PDB entry 3VBH | X-ray diffraction, 2.30 A resolution | chains A and C of the 4 polymer chains in the assembly

== Chain A ==
Name: Genome Polyprotein, capsid protein VP1
From: Human enterovirus 71
Reference sequence: B2ZUN0 (B2ZUN0_9ENTO); residues 1-297 here correspond to UniProt positions 566-862 (UniProt number = residue number + 565)
Sequence (297 residues; each row starts with the number of its first residue):
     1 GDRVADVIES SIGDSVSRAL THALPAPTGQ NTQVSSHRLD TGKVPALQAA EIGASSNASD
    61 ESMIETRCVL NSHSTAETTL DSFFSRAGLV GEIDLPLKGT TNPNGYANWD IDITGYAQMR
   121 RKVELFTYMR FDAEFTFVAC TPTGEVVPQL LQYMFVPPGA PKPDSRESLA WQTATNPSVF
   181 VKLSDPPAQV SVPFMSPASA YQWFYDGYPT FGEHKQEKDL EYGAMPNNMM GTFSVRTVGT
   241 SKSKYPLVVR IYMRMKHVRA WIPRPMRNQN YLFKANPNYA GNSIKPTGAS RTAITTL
Bound ions: K+ site 1: Thr-28, Gly-29, Asn-31, Asn-71; Na+: Val-44, Leu-47 (shared with 2 residues of chain D); K+ site 2: Gln-189 (shared with Val-20(C), Ser-21(C) of chain C)
Small-molecule neighbours: sphingosine (SPH): Ile-111, Asp-112, Ile-113, Thr-114, Phe-131, Phe-135, Phe-137, Tyr-153, Phe-155, Pro-177, Val-179, Val-190, Val-192, Met-195, Tyr-201, Trp-203, Asn-228, Met-230, Phe-233, Ala-275
What the authors report for this chain:
  - binding site for K+: Gln-30
  - binding site for sphingosine: Ile-111, Phe-135, Phe-155
  - conformationally variable residues (loop rearrangement, order/disorder transition, side-chain flip): Asp-110 to Thr-114, Phe-135, Gln-152 to Ala-160, Val-190 to Phe-194, Phe-211 to Glu-217, Asn-228 to Ser-234

== Chain C ==
Name: Genome Polyprotein, vapsid protein VP3
From: Human enterovirus 71
Reference sequence: B2ZUN0 (B2ZUN0_9ENTO); residues 1-242 here correspond to UniProt positions 324-565 (UniProt number = residue number + 323)
Sequence (242 residues; each row starts with the number of its first residue):
     1 GFPTELKPGT NQFLTTDDGV SAPILPNFHP TPCIHIPGEV RNLLELCQVE TILEVNNVPT
    61 NATSLMERLR FPVSAQAGKG ELCAVFRADP GRNGPWQSTL LGQLCGYYTQ WSGSLEVTFM
   121 FTGSFMATGK MLIAYTPPGG PLPKDRATAM LGTHVIWDFG LQSSVTLVIP WISNTHYRAH
   181 ARDGVFDYYT TGLVSIWYQT NYVVPIGAPN TAYIIALAAA QKNFTMKLCK DASDILQTGT
   241 IQ
Bound ions: K+: Val-20, Ser-21 (shared with Gln-189(A) of chain A)
What the authors report for this chain:
  - conformationally variable residues (loop rearrangement): Pro-170 to Gly-192

== Chain A / chain C interface ==
Contacting residue pairs - 169 pairs, chain A then chain C:
  Ser-17(A) with His-35(C)
  Ala-23(A) with Arg-41(C)
  Gly-29(A) with Thr-225(C)
  Gln-30(A) with Lys-222(C), hydrogen bond (backbone-backbone); Asn-223(C)
  Ala-46(A) with Val-165(C); Thr-166(C), hydrogen bond (backbone-backbone)
  Leu-47(A) with Gln-162(C); Ser-164(C)
  Gln-48(A) with Gln-162(C); Ser-163(C); Ser-164(C), hydrogen bond (backbone-backbone); Thr-166(C)
  Ala-50(A) with Met-120(C), hydrophobic; Ser-164(C), hydrogen bond (backbone-side chain); Leu-217(C), hydrophobic
  Glu-51(A) with Met-120(C); Ser-163(C), hydrogen bond
  Ser-55(A) with Gln-48(C), hydrogen bond (side chain-backbone); Val-49(C); Glu-50(C), hydrogen bond (side chain-backbone)
  Ser-56(A) with Glu-50(C), hydrogen bond (backbone-side chain); Glu-116(C); Thr-118(C); Thr-166(C), hydrogen bond
  Ala-58(A) with Gln-221(C)
  Ser-59(A) with Gln-221(C)
  Asp-60(A) with Ser-114(C), hydrogen bond; Val-168(C); Gln-221(C), hydrogen bond; Asn-223(C)
  Met-63(A) with Val-155(C), hydrophobic; Thr-166(C); Val-168(C), hydrophobic
  Ile-64(A) with Thr-153(C); Pro-170(C), hydrophobic
  Asn-71(A) with Asn-223(C)
  His-73(A) with Ser-112(C), hydrogen bond; His-176(C), hydrogen bond; Tyr-177(C); Thr-225(C)
  Ser-74(A) with Thr-225(C)
  Thr-75(A) with Asn-42(C), hydrogen bond (backbone-side chain); Leu-44(C); Thr-225(C)
  Glu-77(A) with Tyr-108(C), hydrogen bond (backbone-side chain); Lys-227(C); Leu-228(C), hydrogen bond (side chain-backbone); Cys-229(C), hydrogen bond (side chain-backbone)
  Thr-78(A) with Asn-42(C), hydrogen bond; Leu-43(C), hydrogen bond (backbone-backbone); Leu-44(C); Tyr-108(C); Met-226(C)
  Thr-79(A) with Arg-41(C); Asn-42(C)
  Leu-80(A) with Val-40(C); Arg-41(C)
  Phe-83(A) with Leu-43(C), hydrophobic; Tyr-107(C), hydrophobic; Tyr-108(C)
  Arg-86(A) with Thr-15(C); Thr-16(C); Cys-229(C)
  Ala-87(A) with Thr-15(C), hydrogen bond (backbone-backbone)
  Thr-114(A) with Ile-241(C)
  Gly-115(A) with Ile-241(C)
  Tyr-116(A) with Gln-237(C)
  Ala-117(A) with Leu-236(C); Gln-237(C), hydrogen bond (backbone-side chain); Ile-241(C)
  Gln-118(A) with Asp-231(C); Ile-235(C)
  Arg-120(A) with Ile-241(C)
  Arg-121(A) with Gln-103(C), hydrogen bond; Tyr-107(C), hydrogen bond; Leu-236(C)
  Lys-122(A) with Tyr-107(C)
  Leu-125(A) with Leu-104(C), hydrophobic
  Phe-126(A) with Val-40(C), hydrophobic
  Arg-130(A) with Pro-30(C); Thr-31(C), hydrogen bond (side chain-backbone); Pro-32(C); Cys-33(C)
  Glu-134(A) with Gly-19(C); Ser-21(C), hydrogen bond
  Thr-136(A) with Phe-13(C)
  Pro-177(A) with Ile-24(C)
  Pro-186(A) with Asn-11(C)
  Gln-189(A) with Phe-13(C); Ser-21(C), hydrogen bond
  Val-190(A) with Ser-21(C); Ala-22(C); Ile-24(C), hydrophobic
  Ser-191(A) with Ser-21(C), hydrogen bond (side chain-backbone); Ala-22(C), hydrogen bond (backbone-backbone); Pro-23(C); Ile-24(C), hydrogen bond (backbone-backbone)
  Val-192(A) with Ile-24(C), hydrophobic
  Pro-193(A) with Leu-25(C), hydrophobic; Phe-28(C), hydrophobic
  Phe-194(A) with Phe-28(C); Pro-30(C)
  Met-195(A) with Leu-25(C), hydrophobic
  Ser-196(A) with Thr-31(C), hydrogen bond (backbone-side chain)
  Pro-197(A) with Thr-31(C)
  Ala-198(A) with Thr-31(C)
  Ser-199(A) with Pro-32(C), hydrogen bond (side chain-backbone); Cys-33(C); Ile-34(C), hydrogen bond (side chain-backbone)
  Tyr-252(A) with Phe-13(C), hydrophobic
  Arg-254(A) with Asp-17(C); Asp-18(C), salt bridge; Gly-19(C)
  Arg-259(A) with Cys-33(C); Glu-39(C), salt bridge
  Ala-260(A) with Glu-39(C); Val-40(C), hydrogen bond (backbone-backbone)
  Trp-261(A) with Cys-33(C), hydrophobic; Ile-36(C), hydrogen bond (side chain-backbone); Pro-37(C); Gly-38(C); Glu-39(C)
  Ile-262(A) with Pro-37(C); Gly-38(C), hydrogen bond (backbone-backbone)
  Pro-263(A) with Leu-46(C), hydrophobic
  Met-266(A) with Gln-103(C); Tyr-107(C), hydrophobic
  Arg-267(A) with Leu-236(C)
  Gln-269(A) with Leu-236(C)
  Asn-270(A) with Leu-236(C); Gln-237(C); Thr-238(C)
  Tyr-271(A) with Leu-236(C), hydrogen bond (backbone-backbone); Ile-241(C), hydrophobic
  Leu-272(A) with Ile-241(C); Gln-242(C), hydrogen bond (backbone-backbone)
  Phe-273(A) with Ile-241(C); Gln-242(C)
  Lys-274(A) with Ile-241(C); Gln-242(C), hydrogen bond (backbone-backbone)
  Ile-284(A) with Leu-65(C), hydrophobic
  Pro-286(A) with Arg-68(C)
  Thr-287(A) with Gln-97(C)
  Gly-288(A) with Gln-97(C)
  Ala-289(A) with Asn-57(C), hydrogen bond (backbone-side chain); Arg-68(C); Gln-97(C), hydrogen bond (backbone-side chain)
  Ser-290(A) with Asn-57(C); Thr-60(C); Arg-68(C), hydrogen bond
  Arg-291(A) with Val-55(C), hydrogen bond (side chain-backbone); Asn-57(C), hydrogen bond; Val-58(C); Val-85(C), hydrogen bond (side chain-backbone)
  Thr-292(A) with Val-58(C)
  Ile-294(A) with Val-55(C); Asn-56(C); Phe-71(C), hydrophobic; Cys-83(C); Ala-84(C); Val-85(C), hydrogen bond (backbone-backbone)
  Thr-295(A) with Leu-82(C); Cys-83(C); Val-85(C)
  Thr-296(A) with Val-85(C)
  Leu-297(A) with Val-85(C), hydrophobic; Arg-87(C); Leu-193(C), hydrophobic
Other interface residues (no listed pair), chain A (92 interface residues in all): Thr-32, Ala-49, Ala-54, Ser-82, Tyr-128, Val-138, Phe-155, Pro-187, Ala-200, Asn-268, Lys-285, Ala-293
Other interface residues (no listed pair), chain C (92 interface residues in all): Val-20, Phe-86, Asn-93, Gly-94, Pro-95, Ser-98, Leu-100, Leu-142, Ala-232

== In short ==
Chain A and chain C each contribute 92 residues to their interface; the contacts include 45 hydrogen bonds and
2 salt bridges. Polar pairs include Arg-254(A)/Asp-18(C), Arg-259(A)/Glu-39(C) and Ala-50(A)/Ser-164(C). From
the paper: a binding site for sphingosine at Ile-111(A), Phe-135(A) and Phe-155(A); a binding site for K+ at
Gln-30(A).
Chain A is Genome Polyprotein, capsid protein VP1 and chain C is Genome Polyprotein, vapsid protein VP3, both
from Human enterovirus 71; the structure, Crystal structure of formaldehyde treated human enterovirus 71
(space group R32), was determined by X-ray diffraction together with 3VBF, 3VBO, 3VBR, 3VBS and 3VBU from the
same study.
